Entry 5VJ6 (electron microscopy, 11.50 A resolution (very low resolution: no residue pairs are listed; an interface is given only as per-side residue counts)); this record covers chains D and O of the 14 polymer chains in the assembly.

== Chain D ==
Name: Envelope glycoprotein gp160
Organism: Human immunodeficiency virus 1
UniProt: Q2N0S6 (Q2N0S6_9HIV1); the construct lacks a stretch of the UniProt sequence and is renumbered around it, so the offset changes along the chain: 31-141 = UniProt 30-140; 150-185 = UniProt 141-176; 187-309 = UniProt 186-308; 312-321 = UniProt 309-318; 2 more segments
Sequence (481 residues; row label = number of the first residue in the row; note: 12 numbers in that range are skipped by the numbering (no residue carries them; nothing is unmodelled there); a row labelled like 185A-185I holds insertion residues (185A, then the next letters in order)):
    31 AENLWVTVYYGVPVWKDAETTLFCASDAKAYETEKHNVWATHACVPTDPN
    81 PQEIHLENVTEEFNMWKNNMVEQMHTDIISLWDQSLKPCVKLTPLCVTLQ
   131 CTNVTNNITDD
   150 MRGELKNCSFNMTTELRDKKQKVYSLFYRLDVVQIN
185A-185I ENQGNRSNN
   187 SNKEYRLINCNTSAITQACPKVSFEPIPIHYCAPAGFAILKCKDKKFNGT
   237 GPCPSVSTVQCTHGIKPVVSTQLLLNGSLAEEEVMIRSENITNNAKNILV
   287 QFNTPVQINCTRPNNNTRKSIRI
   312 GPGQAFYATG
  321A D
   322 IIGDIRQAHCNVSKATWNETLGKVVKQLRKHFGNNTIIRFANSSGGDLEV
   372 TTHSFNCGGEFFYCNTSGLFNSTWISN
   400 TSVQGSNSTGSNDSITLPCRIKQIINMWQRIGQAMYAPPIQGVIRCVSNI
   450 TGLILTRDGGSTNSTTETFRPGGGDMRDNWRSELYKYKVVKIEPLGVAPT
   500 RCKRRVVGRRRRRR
Disordered / not traced: 31-32, 150-151, 185A-185I, 400-410, 506-513
Construct notes: engineered mutation Asn332 (Thr330 in Q2N0S6), Cys501 (Ala498 in Q2N0S6); expression tag (509-513)
Cystine bridges: Cys54-Cys74, Cys119-Cys205, Cys126-Cys196, Cys131-Cys157, Cys218-Cys247, Cys228-Cys239, Cys296-Cys331, Cys378-Cys445, Cys385-Cys418

== Chain O ==
Name: 8ANC195 Fab heavy chain
Organism: Homo sapiens
UniProt: S6B291 (S6B291_HUMAN); residues 114-214 here correspond to UniProt positions 137-237 (UniProt number = residue number + 23)
Sequence (233 residues; each row starts with the number of its first residue; note: 1 number in that range is skipped by the numbering (no residue carries it; nothing is unmodelled there); a row labelled like 77A-77D holds insertion residues (77A, then the next letters in order)):
     1 QIHLVQSGTEVKKPGSSVTVSCKAYGVNTFGLYAV
   35A N
    36 WVRQAPGQSLEYIGQIW
    54 RWKSSASHHFRGRVLISAVDLTGS
77A-77D SPPI
    78 SSLEI
82A-82C KNL
    83 TSDDTAVYFCTTTSTYDR
100A-100L WSGLHHDGVMAF
   101 SSWGQGTLISVSAASTKGPSVFPLAPSSKSTSGGTAALGCLVKDYFPEPV
   151 TVSWNSGALTSGVHTFPAVLQSSGLYSLSSVVTVPSSSLGTQTYICNVNH
   201 KPSNTKVDKRVEPK
Disordered / not traced: 127-134, 214
Cystine bridges: Cys22-Cys92, Cys140-Cys196

== Chain D / chain O interface ==
At this resolution (12 A) residue pairs are not listed: 8 residues of chain D and 11 of chain O lie at the interface.

== Summary ==
8 residues of chain D face 11 of chain O across their interface.
Here chain D is Envelope glycoprotein gp160 (Human immunodeficiency virus 1) and chain O is 8ANC195 Fab heavy
chain (Homo sapiens). Entry 5VJ6 (BG505 SOSIP.664 in complex with broadly neutralizing antibodies PG9 and
8ANC195) was determined by electron microscopy together with 5VVF and 5VIY from the same study.
